9EX9 - chains A and G of the 8 polymer chains in the assembly; structure by electron microscopy, 2.50 A resolution.

# Chain A
Name: DNA-directed RNA polymerase 147 kDa polypeptide
Source organism: Vaccinia virus
Notes: EC 2.7.7.6
UniProt: P20504 (RP147_VACCC); residues 1-1286 here = UniProt positions 1-1286
Sequence (1286 residues; each row starts with the number of its first residue):
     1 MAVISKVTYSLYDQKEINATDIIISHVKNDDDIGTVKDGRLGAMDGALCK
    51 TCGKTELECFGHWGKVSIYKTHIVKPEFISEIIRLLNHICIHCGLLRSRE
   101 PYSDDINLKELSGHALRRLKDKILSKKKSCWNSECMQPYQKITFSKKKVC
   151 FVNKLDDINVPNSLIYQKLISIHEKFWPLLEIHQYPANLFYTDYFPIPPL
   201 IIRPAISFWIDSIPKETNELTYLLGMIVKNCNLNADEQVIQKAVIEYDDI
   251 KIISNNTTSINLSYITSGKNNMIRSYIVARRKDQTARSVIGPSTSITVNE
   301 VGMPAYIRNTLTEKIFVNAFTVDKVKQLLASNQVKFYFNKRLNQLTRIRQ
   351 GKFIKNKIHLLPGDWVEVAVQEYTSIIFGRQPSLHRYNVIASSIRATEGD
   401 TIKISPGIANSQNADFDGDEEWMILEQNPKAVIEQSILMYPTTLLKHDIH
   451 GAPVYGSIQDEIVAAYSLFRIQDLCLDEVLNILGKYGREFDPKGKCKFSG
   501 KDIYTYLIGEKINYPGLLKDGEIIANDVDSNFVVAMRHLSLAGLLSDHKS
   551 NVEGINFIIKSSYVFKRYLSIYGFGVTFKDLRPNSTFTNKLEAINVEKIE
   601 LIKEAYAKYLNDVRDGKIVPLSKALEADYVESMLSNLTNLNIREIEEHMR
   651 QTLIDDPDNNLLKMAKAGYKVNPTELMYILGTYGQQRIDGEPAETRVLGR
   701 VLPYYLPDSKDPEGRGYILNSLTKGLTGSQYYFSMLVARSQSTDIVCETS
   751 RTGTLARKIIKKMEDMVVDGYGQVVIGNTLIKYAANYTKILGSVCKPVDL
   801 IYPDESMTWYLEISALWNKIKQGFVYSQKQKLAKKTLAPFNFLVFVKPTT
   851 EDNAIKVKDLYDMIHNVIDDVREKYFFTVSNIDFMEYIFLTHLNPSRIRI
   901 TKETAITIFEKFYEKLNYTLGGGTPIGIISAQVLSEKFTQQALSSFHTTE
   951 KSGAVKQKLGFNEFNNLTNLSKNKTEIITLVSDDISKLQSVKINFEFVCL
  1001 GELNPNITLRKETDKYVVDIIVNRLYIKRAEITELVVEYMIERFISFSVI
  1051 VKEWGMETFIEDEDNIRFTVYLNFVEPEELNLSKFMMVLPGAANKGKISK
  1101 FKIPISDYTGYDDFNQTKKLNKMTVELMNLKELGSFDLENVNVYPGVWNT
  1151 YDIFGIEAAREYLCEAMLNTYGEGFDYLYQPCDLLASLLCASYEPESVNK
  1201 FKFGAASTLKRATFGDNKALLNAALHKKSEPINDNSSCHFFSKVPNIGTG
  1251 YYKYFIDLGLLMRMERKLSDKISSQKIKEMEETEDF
Not modelled in the structure: 1, 209-213, 1267-1286
Differences from the reference sequence: variant Thr258 (Ser in P20504), Glu489 (Lys in P20504), Lys1015 (Arg in P20504)
Bound ions: Zn2+ site 1: Cys49, Cys52, Cys59, His62; Zn2+ site 2: Cys90, Cys93, Cys130, Cys135; Mg2+: Asp415, Asp417, Asp419

# Chain G
Name: DNA-directed RNA polymerase 18 kDa subunit
Source organism: Vaccinia virus
Notes: EC 2.7.7.6
UniProt: P21034 (RP18_VACCC); residue numbers follow UniProt; this construct covers 1-161
Sequence (161 residues; each row starts with the number of its first residue):
     1 MSSFVTNGYLSVTLEPHELTLDIKTNIRNAVYKTYLHREISGKMAKKIEI
    51 REDVELPLGEIVNNSVVINVPCVITYAYYHVGDIVRGTLNIEDESNVTIQ
   101 CGDLICKLSRDSGTVSFSDSKYCFFRNGNAYDNGSEVTAVLMEAQQGIES
   151 SFVFLANIVDS
Not modelled in the structure: 1, 118-122, 160-161

# Chain A / chain G interface
Pairs across the interface (19):
  Arg341(A) with His17(G), hydrogen bond
  Lys430(A) with Asn63(G), hydrogen bond (side chain-backbone)
  Tyr1254(A) with Ile61(G)
  Phe1255(A) with Gly59(G); Glu60(G); Ile61(G)
  Ile1256(A) with Leu19(G), hydrophobic; Leu58(G); Gly59(G), hydrogen bond (backbone-backbone); Val66(G), hydrophobic
  Asp1257(A) with Leu58(G)
  Leu1258(A) with Leu56(G), hydrophobic; Ile68(G), hydrophobic
  Leu1261(A) with Leu19(G)
  Met1262(A) with Lys24(G), hydrogen bond (backbone-side chain); Leu56(G), hydrophobic
  Met1264(A) with Leu21(G), hydrophobic
  Arg1266(A) with Leu21(G); Asp22(G), salt bridge
Other interface residues (no listed pair), chain A (15 interface residues in all): Val3, Pro362, Asn428, Lys1253
Other interface residues (no listed pair), chain G (17 interface residues in all): Thr20, Ile23, Val62, Asn64

# Summary
15 residues of chain A face 17 of chain G across their interface, with 4 hydrogen bonds and 1 salt bridge.
Polar contacts include Arg1266(A)-Asp22(G), Arg341(A)-His17(G) and Lys430(A)-Asn63(G). The Zn2+ site 1 is
built by Cys49(A), Cys52(A), Cys59(A) and His62(A).
Chain A is DNA-directed RNA polymerase 147 kDa polypeptide and chain G is DNA-directed RNA polymerase 18 kDa
subunit, both from Vaccinia virus; the structure, Cryo EM map and model of the vaccinia minimal RNA
polymerase, was determined by electron microscopy.
